6D2K - chain A; structure by X-ray diffraction, 1.55 A resolution.

[Chain A]
Name: FERM, ARHGEF and pleckstrin domain-containing protein 2
Source organism: Mus musculus
UniProt: Q91VS8 (FARP2_MOUSE); numbering as in UniProt (aligned over 38-324)
Chain sequence (288 residues; each row starts with the number of its first residue):
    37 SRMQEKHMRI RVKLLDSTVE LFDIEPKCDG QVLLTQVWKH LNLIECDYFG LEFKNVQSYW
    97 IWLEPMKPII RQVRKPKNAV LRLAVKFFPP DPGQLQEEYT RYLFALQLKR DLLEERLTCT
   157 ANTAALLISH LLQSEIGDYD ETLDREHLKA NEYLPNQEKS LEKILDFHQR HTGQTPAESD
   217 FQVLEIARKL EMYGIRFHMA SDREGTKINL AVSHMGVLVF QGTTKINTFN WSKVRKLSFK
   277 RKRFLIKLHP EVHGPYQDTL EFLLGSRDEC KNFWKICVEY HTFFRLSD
Disordered / not traced: 323-324
Construct notes: expression tag (37)
Reported in the primary citation:
  - self-association interface (contacts with another copy of this molecule); pairs are residue here / residue on that copy: Asp216-Arg277 (salt bridge)

[Overview]
The paper reports a self-association interface involving Asp216 and Arg277.
Chain A is FERM, ARHGEF and pleckstrin domain-containing protein 2 (Mus musculus); the structure, Crystal
structure of the FERM domain of mouse FARP2, was determined by X-ray diffraction (same publication as 6D21 and
6D2Q).
